Entry 7LD1 (electron microscopy, 3.40 A resolution); this record covers chains B and H of the 9 polymer chains in the assembly.

== Chain B ==
Name: Spike glycoprotein
From: Severe acute respiratory syndrome coronavirus 2
UniProtKB: P0DTC2 (SPIKE_SARS2); residues 27-1147 here = UniProt positions 27-1147
Sequence (1121 residues; numbered 27 to 1147; the number before each row is that of its first residue):
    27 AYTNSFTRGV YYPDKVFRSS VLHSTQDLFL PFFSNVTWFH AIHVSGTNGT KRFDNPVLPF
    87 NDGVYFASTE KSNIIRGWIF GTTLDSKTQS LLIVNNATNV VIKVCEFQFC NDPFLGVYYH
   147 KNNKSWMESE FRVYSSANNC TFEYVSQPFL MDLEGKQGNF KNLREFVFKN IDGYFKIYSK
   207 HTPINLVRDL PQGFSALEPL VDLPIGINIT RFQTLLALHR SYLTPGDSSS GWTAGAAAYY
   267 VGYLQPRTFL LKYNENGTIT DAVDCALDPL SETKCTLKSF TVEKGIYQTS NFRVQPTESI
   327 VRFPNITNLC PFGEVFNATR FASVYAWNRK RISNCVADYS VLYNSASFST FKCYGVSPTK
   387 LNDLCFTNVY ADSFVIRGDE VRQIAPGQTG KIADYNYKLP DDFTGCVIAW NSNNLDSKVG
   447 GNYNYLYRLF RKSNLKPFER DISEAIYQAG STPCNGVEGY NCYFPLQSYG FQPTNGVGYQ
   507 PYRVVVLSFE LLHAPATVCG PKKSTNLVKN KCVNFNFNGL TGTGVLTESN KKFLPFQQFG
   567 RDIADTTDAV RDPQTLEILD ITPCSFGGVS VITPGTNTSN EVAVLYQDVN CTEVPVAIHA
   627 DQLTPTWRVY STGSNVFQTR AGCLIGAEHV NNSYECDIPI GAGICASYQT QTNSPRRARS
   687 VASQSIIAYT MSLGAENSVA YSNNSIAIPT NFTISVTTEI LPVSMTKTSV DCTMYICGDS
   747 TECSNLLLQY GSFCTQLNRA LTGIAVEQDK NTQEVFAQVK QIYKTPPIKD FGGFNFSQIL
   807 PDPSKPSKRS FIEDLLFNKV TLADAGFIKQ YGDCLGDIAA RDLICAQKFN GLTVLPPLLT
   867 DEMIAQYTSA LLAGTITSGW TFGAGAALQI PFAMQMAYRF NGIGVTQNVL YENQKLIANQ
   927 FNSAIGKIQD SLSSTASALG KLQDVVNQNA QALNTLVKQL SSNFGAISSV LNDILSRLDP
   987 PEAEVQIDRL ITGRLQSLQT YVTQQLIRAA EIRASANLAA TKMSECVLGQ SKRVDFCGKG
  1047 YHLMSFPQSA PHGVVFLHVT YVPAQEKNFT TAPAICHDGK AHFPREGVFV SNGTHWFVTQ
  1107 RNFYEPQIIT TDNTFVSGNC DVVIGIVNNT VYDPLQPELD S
Unresolved in the structure: 67-80, 141-163, 173-185, 197-199, 212-214, 243-262, 455-461, 516-521, 621-640, 677-688, 812, 828-853
Disulfide bonds: Cys131-Cys166, Cys291-Cys301, Cys480-Cys488, Cys538-Cys590, Cys617-Cys649, Cys662-Cys671, Cys738-Cys760, Cys743-Cys749, Cys1032-Cys1043, Cys1082-Cys1126
Covalent attachments: N-acetylglucosamine (NAG) linked to Asn61, Asn122, Asn165, Asn234, Asn282, Asn331, Asn343, Asn603, Asn616, Asn657, Asn709, Asn717, Asn1074, Asn1134
Construct notes: conflict Glu470 (Thr in P0DTC2), Ala471 (Glu in P0DTC2), Tyr486 (Phe in P0DTC2), Glu607 (Gln in P0DTC2), Pro986 (Lys in P0DTC2), Pro987 (Val in P0DTC2)
Curated features (UniProtKB/Swiss-Prot):
  - region: Asn280 to Cys301 (Putative superantigen), Arg403 to Asp405 (Integrin-binding motif), Asn448 to Phe456 (Immunodominant HLA epitope recognized by the CD8+), Pro681 to Ala684 (Putative superantigen), Ser816 to Tyr837 (Fusion peptide 1), Lys835 to Phe855 (Fusion peptide 2)
  - site (Cleavage): Arg685, Ser686, Arg815, Ser816
  - glycosylation: Asn61 (N-linked (GlcNAc...) (hybrid) asparagine), Asn74 (N-linked (GlcNAc...) (complex) asparagine), Asn122 (N-linked (GlcNAc...) (hybrid) asparagine), Asn149 (N-linked (GlcNAc...) (complex) asparagine), Asn165 (N-linked (GlcNAc...) (complex) asparagine), Asn234 (N-linked (GlcNAc...) (high mannose) asparagine), Asn282 (N-linked (GlcNAc...) (complex) asparagine), Thr323 (O-linked (GalNAc) threonine), Ser325 (O-linked (HexNAc...) serine), Asn331 (N-linked (GlcNAc...) (complex) asparagine), Asn343 (N-linked (GlcNAc...) (complex) asparagine), Asn603 (N-linked (GlcNAc...) (hybrid) asparagine), Asn616 (N-linked (GlcNAc...) (complex) asparagine), Asn657 (N-linked (GlcNAc...) (complex) asparagine), Thr676 (O-linked (GlcNAc...) threonine), Thr678 (O-linked (GlcNAc...) threonine), Asn709 (N-linked (GlcNAc...) (high mannose) asparagine), Asn717 (N-linked (GlcNAc...) (hybrid) asparagine), Asn801 (N-linked (GlcNAc...) (hybrid) asparagine), Asn1074 (N-linked (GlcNAc...) (hybrid) asparagine) and 2 more in UniProt

== Chain H ==
Name: DH1047 heavy chain
From: Homo sapiens
Sequence (232 residues; numbered 1 to 214 plus 18 insertion-coded residues; the number before each row is that of its first residue; a row labelled like 82A-82C holds insertion residues (82A, then the next letters in order)):
     1 QVQLVQSGAE VKKPGASVQV SCQASANTFT NHYIHWVRQA PGQGLEWMGI IY
   52A P
    53 TGGNTIYAQG FQGRVTMTRD TSLNTIYLEL
82A-82C SSL
    83 RSEDTAVYYC ARDVRVDD
100A-100N SWSGYDLLSGGTYF
   101 DYWGQGTLVT VSSASTKGPS VFPLAPSSKS TSGGTAALGC LVKDYFPEPV TVSWNSGALT
   161 SGVHTFPAVL QSSGLYSLSS VVTVPSSSLG TQTYICNVNH KPSNTKVDKK VEPK

== Chain B / chain H interface ==
Contacting residue pairs (19):
  Tyr369(B) - Tyr100E(H)  hydrogen bond (backbone-side chain)
  Phe374(B) - Asn56(H)  hydrogen bond (backbone-side chain)
  Ser375(B) - Ile58(H)
  Ser375(B) - Asp100F(H)
  Ser375(B) - Leu100G(H)  hydrogen bond (backbone-backbone)
  Ser375(B) - Leu100H(H)  hydrogen bond (backbone-backbone)
  Thr376(B) - Tyr100E(H)
  Thr376(B) - Leu100H(H)
  Phe377(B) - Tyr100E(H)  hydrogen bond (backbone-backbone)
  Lys378(B) - Trp100B(H)
  Lys378(B) - Ser100C(H)
  Lys378(B) - Tyr100E(H)  hydrogen bond (backbone-backbone)
  Cys379(B) - Trp100B(H)
  Cys379(B) - Ser100C(H)  hydrogen bond (backbone-backbone)
  Ser383(B) - Ser100C(H)
  Ala435(B) - Leu100H(H)  hydrophobic
  Pro499(B) - Gln61(H)
  Asn501(B) - Gln61(H)  hydrogen bond (backbone-side chain)
  Val503(B) - Gln61(H)
Other interface residues (no listed pair), chain B (16 interface residues in all): Asn370, Pro384, Val407, Gly502
Other interface residues (no listed pair), chain H (11 interface residues in all): Tyr59, Gly100D
From the paper, about this interface:
  - epitope / paratope residues, chain B: Thr500(B)

== Summary ==
16 residues of chain B and 11 residues of chain H are in contact; the contacts include 8 hydrogen bonds. Among
the polar pairs are Tyr369(B)-Tyr100E(H), Phe374(B)-Asn56(H) and Asn501(B)-Gln61(H). N-acetylglucosamine is
covalently linked to Asn61(B), Asn122(B), Asn165(B), Asn234(B), Asn282(B) and Asn331(B) and 8 more. From the
paper: the epitope/paratope residue Thr500(B).
Chain B is Spike glycoprotein (Severe acute respiratory syndrome coronavirus 2) and chain H is DH1047 heavy
chain (Homo sapiens); the structure, Structure of SARS-CoV-2 S protein in complex with Receptor Binding Domain
antibody DH1047, was determined by electron microscopy, deposited together with 7LCN.
